3BKT - chains A and C of the 4 polymer chains in the assembly; structure by X-ray diffraction, 1.50 A resolution.

# Chain A (and C)
Name: Nickel-responsive regulator
Organism: Escherichia coli
Notes: chain C of this document is another copy of the same molecule, construct and numbering; everything in this record applies to it too
UniProtKB: P0A6Z6 (NIKR_ECOLI); residues 48-133 here = UniProt positions 48-133
Chain sequence (86 residues; row label = number of the first residue in the row):
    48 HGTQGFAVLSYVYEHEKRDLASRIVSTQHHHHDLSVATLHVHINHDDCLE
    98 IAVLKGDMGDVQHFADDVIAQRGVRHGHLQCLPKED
Not modelled in the structure: 48-49, 133 (chain C: 48-50, 133)
Ion coordination: Cu ion site 1: H76 (shared with H87(C) of chain C); Cu ion site 2: H87, H89 (shared with H76(C) of chain C)
What the authors report for this chain:
  - Cu ion coordination: H76, H87, H89, C95

# Interface between chain A and chain C
Contacting residue pairs (41; chain A residue first):
  H62(A) - H76(C)
  R65(A) - A68(C)
  R65(A) - S69(C)  hydrogen bond
  R65(A) - V72(C)
  D66(A) - R65(C)  salt bridge
  S69(A) - R65(C)  hydrogen bond
  V72(A) - H62(C)
  S73(A) - H62(C)
  Q75(A) - H89(C)  hydrogen bond
  H76(A) - H62(C)
  H76(A) - H89(C)  hydrogen bond
  H76(A) - N91(C)  hydrogen bond (side chain-backbone)
  H76(A) - H92(C)  hydrogen bond (side chain-backbone)
  H76(A) - D94(C)
  H76(A) - C95(C)  hydrogen bond
  H79(A) - H89(C)  hydrogen bond (side chain-backbone)
  H79(A) - N91(C)
  H79(A) - H92(C)
  S82(A) - H89(C)  hydrogen bond
  A84(A) - L86(C)  hydrophobic
  A84(A) - H87(C)
  T85(A) - T85(C)
  T85(A) - L86(C)
  T85(A) - H87(C)  hydrogen bond (backbone-backbone)
  L86(A) - T85(C)
  H87(A) - H76(C)
  H87(A) - A84(C)
  H87(A) - T85(C)  hydrogen bond (backbone-backbone)
  V88(A) - V83(C)
  H89(A) - Q75(C)  hydrogen bond
  H89(A) - H76(C)  hydrogen bond
  H89(A) - H79(C)
  H89(A) - S82(C)
  H89(A) - T85(C)
  N91(A) - H76(C)  hydrogen bond (backbone-side chain)
  N91(A) - H79(C)
  H92(A) - H76(C)  hydrogen bond (backbone-side chain)
  H92(A) - H77(C)
  H92(A) - H79(C)  hydrogen bond
  D94(A) - H76(C)
  C95(A) - H76(C)  hydrogen bond
Other interface residues (no listed pair), chain A (22 interface residues in all): I90, D93
Other interface residues (no listed pair), chain C (25 interface residues in all): E63, S73, V88, I90, D93

# In short
The interface between chain A and chain C involves 22 residues on one side and 25 on the other; the contacts
include 17 hydrogen bonds and 1 salt bridge. Polar contacts include D66(A)-R65(C), R65(A)-S69(C) and
Q75(A)-H89(C). The paper reports Cu ion coordination by H76(A), H87(A) and H89(A) among others.
Both chains are Nickel-responsive regulator (Escherichia coli). Entry 3BKT (Copper-bound C-terminal Domain of
NikR) was determined by X-ray diffraction together with 3BKF and 3BKU from the same study.
